Entry 5CZC (X-ray diffraction, 1.80 A resolution); this record covers chain A.

# Chain A
Protein: Malonyl-CoA-[acyl-carrier-protein] transacylase
Organism: Streptomyces halstedii
UniProt: Q76KY5 (Q76KY5_STRHA); residues 1-327 here = UniProt positions 1-327
Chain sequence (328 residues; numbered 0 to 327; the number before each row is that of its first residue; numbering starts at 0):
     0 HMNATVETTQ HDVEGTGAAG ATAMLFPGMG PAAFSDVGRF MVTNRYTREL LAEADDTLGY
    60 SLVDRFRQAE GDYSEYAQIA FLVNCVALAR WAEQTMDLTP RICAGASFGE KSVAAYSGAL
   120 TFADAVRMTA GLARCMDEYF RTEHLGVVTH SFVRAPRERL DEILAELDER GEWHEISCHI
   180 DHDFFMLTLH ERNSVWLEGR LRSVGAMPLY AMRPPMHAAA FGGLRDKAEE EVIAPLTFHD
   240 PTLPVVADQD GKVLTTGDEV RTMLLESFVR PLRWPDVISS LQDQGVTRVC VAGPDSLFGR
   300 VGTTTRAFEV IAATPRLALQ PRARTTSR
Unresolved in the structure: 0-18, 319-327
Differences from the reference sequence: expression tag (0)
What the authors report for this chain:
  - catalytic residues: Ser-106, His-216
  - specificity-determining residues: Leu-131 (proposed by the authors, not directly observed)
  - mutagenesis - R153A/S266C, M206A/S266C: unchanged binding to VinP1LdACP
  - specificity-determining residues: Met-206 (by similarity / conservation)

# Summary
From the paper: catalytic residues Ser-106 and His-216; R153A/S266C and M206A/S266C leave binding to
VinP1LdACP unchanged.
Chain A is Malonyl-CoA-[acyl-carrier-protein] transacylase (Streptomyces halstedii); the structure, The
structure of VinK, was determined by X-ray diffraction (same publication as 5CZD).
